PDB entry 8G4C | electron microscopy, 3.10 A resolution | chains B and C of the 5 polymer chains in the assembly

[Chain B (and C)]
Name: Bacitracin export ATP-binding protein BceA
Source organism: Bacillus subtilis subsp. subtilis str. 168
Notes: chain C of this document is another copy of the same molecule, construct and numbering; everything in this record applies to it too
UniProtKB: O34697 (BCEA_BACSU); residues 2-253 here = UniProt positions 2-253
Sequence (261 residues; numbered -7 to 253; the number before each row is that of its first residue; numbers below 1 keep their minus sign (Met-7 is residue -7)):
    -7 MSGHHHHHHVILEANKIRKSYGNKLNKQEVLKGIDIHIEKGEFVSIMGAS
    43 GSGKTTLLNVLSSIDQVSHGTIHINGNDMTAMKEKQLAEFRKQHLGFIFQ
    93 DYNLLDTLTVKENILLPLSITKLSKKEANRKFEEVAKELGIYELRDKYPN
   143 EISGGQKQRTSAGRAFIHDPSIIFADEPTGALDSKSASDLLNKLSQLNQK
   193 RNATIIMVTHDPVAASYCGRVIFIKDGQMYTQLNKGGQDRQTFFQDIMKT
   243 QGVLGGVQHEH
Disordered / not traced: -7 to 0, 249-253
Differences from the reference sequence: expression tag (-7 to 1)
Ligand contacts: ATP-gamma-S (AGS; phosphothiophosphoric acid-adenylate ester): Tyr13, Gln20, Val22, Ala41, Ser42, Gly43, Ser44, Gly45, Lys46, Thr47, Thr48, Asp168
From the paper describing this entry:
  - binding site for ATP-gamma-S: Tyr13
  - mutagenesis - Y13A: decreased catalytic activity

[Interface between chain B and chain C]
Residue-residue contacts - 28 pairs, chain B then chain C:
  Leu17(B) - Glu143(C)
  Asn18(B) - Asn142(C)  hydrogen bond (side chain-backbone)
  Asn18(B) - Ile144(C)
  Ser42(B) - Gly172(C)
  Ser42(B) - His202(C)
  Gly43(B) - Leu174(C)
  Ser145(B) - Gln20(C)
  Gly146(B) - Gln20(C)
  Gly172(B) - Ser42(C)
  Leu174(B) - Ser42(C)
  Leu174(B) - Gly43(C)
  Asp175(B) - Asp218(C)
  Ser176(B) - Lys217(C)
  Ser176(B) - Asp218(C)
  His202(B) - His202(C)
  Asp203(B) - Ala41(C)
  Val205(B) - Gly247(C)
  Lys217(B) - Ser176(C)
  Asp218(B) - Ser176(C)
  Gln233(B) - Gly248(C)
  Phe236(B) - Gly244(C)
  Phe236(B) - Gly248(C)
  Met240(B) - Met240(C)  hydrophobic
  Met240(B) - Gln243(C)
  Met240(B) - Gly244(C)
  Gln243(B) - Met240(C)
  Gly244(B) - Phe236(C)
  Gly247(B) - Val205(C)
Other interface residues (no listed pair), chain B (27 interface residues in all): Glu143, Ile144, Thr171, Arg232, Gln237, Gly248
Other interface residues (no listed pair), chain C (25 interface residues in all): Leu17, Asn18, Glu169, Asp175, Gln233

[Overview]
27 residues of chain B and 25 residues of chain C are in contact, with 1 hydrogen bond. Its one
hydrogen-bonded contact is Asn18(B)-Asn142(C). Bound to chain B: ATP-gamma-S. From the paper: a binding site
for ATP-gamma-S at Tyr13(B); Y13A of chain B reduces catalytic activity.
Chain B and chain C are both Bacitracin export ATP-binding protein BceA (Bacillus subtilis subsp. subtilis
str. 168); the structure, BceABS ATPgS high res TM, was determined by electron microscopy (same publication as
8G3A, 8G3B, 8G3F, 8G3L and 8G4D).
